Entry 5W1V (X-ray diffraction, 3.31 A resolution); this record covers chains C and D of the 5 polymer chains in the assembly.

== Chain C ==
Molecule: VMAPRTLIL peptide from CMV gpUL40
Source organism: Human herpesvirus 5 strain AD169
Chain sequence (9 residues; each row starts with the number of its first residue):
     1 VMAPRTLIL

== Chain D ==
Molecule: GF4 T cell receptor alpha chain
Source organism: Homo sapiens
Chain sequence (207 residues; row label = number of the first residue in the row; note: 17 numbers in that range are skipped by the numbering (no residue carries them; nothing is unmodelled there)):
     1 GQQLNQSPQSMFIQEGEDVSMNCTSSSIF
    37 NTWLWYKQDPGEGPVLLIALYKA
    63 GELTSN
    74 GRLTAQFGITRKDSFLNISASIPSDVGIYFCAGQPLGGSNYKLTFG
   122 KGTLLTVNPNIQNPDPAVYQLRDSKSSDKSVCLFTDFDSQTNVSQSKDSD
   172 VYITDKCVLDMRSMDFKSNSAVAWSNKSDFACANAFNNSIIPEDTFFPSP
   222 ESS
Unresolved in the structure: 1-2, 221-224
Cystine bridges: Cys-23/Cys-104, Cys-153/Cys-203

== Interface between chain C and chain D ==
Pairs across the interface (9):
  Pro-4(C) / Gly-110(D)
  Pro-4(C) / Ser-112(D)
  Arg-5(C) / Gln-107(D)  hydrogen bond
  Arg-5(C) / Gly-111(D)  hydrogen bond (side chain-backbone)
  Arg-5(C) / Ser-112(D)
  Arg-5(C) / Asn-113(D)
  Thr-6(C) / Asn-113(D)  hydrogen bond (backbone-side chain)
  Ile-8(C) / Asn-113(D)
  Ile-8(C) / Tyr-114(D)

== In short ==
Chain C and chain D form an interface of 4 and 6 residues respectively, with 3 hydrogen bonds. Polar pairs
include Arg-5(C)/Gln-107(D), Arg-5(C)/Gly-111(D) and Thr-6(C)/Asn-113(D).
Here chain C is VMAPRTLIL peptide from CMV gpUL40 (Human herpesvirus 5 strain AD169) and chain D is GF4 T cell
receptor alpha chain (Homo sapiens). Entry 5W1V (Structure of the HLA-E-VMAPRTLIL/GF4 TCR complex) was
determined by X-ray diffraction (same publication as 5W1W).
